PDB entry 6X0N | electron microscopy, 10.00 A resolution (very low resolution: no residue pairs are listed; an interface is given only as per-side residue counts) | chains g and j of the 23 polymer chains in the assembly

[Chain g]
Molecule: Histone H2A
Organism: Xenopus laevis
Reference sequence: Q6AZJ8 (Q6AZJ8_XENLA); residues 1-129 here correspond to UniProt positions 2-130 (UniProt number = residue number + 1)
Sequence (129 residues; numbered 1 to 129; the number before each row is that of its first residue):
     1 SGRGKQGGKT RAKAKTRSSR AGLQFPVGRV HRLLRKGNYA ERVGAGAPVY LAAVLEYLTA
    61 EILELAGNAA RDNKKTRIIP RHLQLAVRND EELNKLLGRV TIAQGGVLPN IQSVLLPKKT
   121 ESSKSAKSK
Disordered / not traced: 1-10, 117-129

[Chain j]
Molecule: 167-nt DNA strand
Organism: synthetic construct
Sequence (167 nucleotides; row label = number of the first residue in the row; numbers below 1 keep their minus sign (DC-83 is residue -83)):
   -83 CTATGATGCC CTGGAGAATC CCGGTGCCGA GGCCGCTCAA TTGGTCGTAG ACAGCTCTAG
   -23 CACCGCTTAA ACGCACGTAC GCGCTGTCCC CCGCGTTTTA ACCGCCAAGG GGATTACTCC
    37 CTAGTCTCCA GGCACGTGTC AGATATATAC ATCCTGTGCA TGTATTG
Disordered / not traced: 77-83

[Interface between chain g and chain j]
At this resolution (10 A) residue pairs are not listed: 15 residues of chain g and 9 of chain j lie at the interface.

[Summary]
The interface between chain g and chain j involves 15 residues on one side and 9 on the other.
Here chain g is Histone H2A (Xenopus laevis) and chain j is a 167-nt DNA strand (synthetic construct). Entry
6X0N (Bridging of double-strand DNA break activates PARP2/HPF1 to modify chromatin) was determined by electron
microscopy, deposited together with 6WZ5, 6WZ9, 6X0L and 6X0M.
